Entry 6OQS (electron microscopy, 3.30 A resolution); this record covers chains Y and a of the 22 polymer chains in the assembly.

[Chain Y]
Protein: ATP synthase subunit b
Source organism: Escherichia coli
UniProtKB: D6IFY0 (D6IFY0_ECOLX); residues 1-156 here = UniProt positions 1-156
Chain sequence (156 residues; numbered 1 to 156; the number before each row is that of its first residue):
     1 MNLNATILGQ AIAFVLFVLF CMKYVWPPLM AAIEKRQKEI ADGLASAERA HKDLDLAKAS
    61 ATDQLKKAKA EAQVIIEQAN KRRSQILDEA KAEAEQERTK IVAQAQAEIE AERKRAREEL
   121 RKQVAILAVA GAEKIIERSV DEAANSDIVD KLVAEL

[Chain a]
Protein: ATP synthase subunit a
Source organism: Escherichia coli
UniProtKB: C3SL77 (C3SL77_ECOLX); residue numbers follow UniProt; this construct covers 1-271
Chain sequence (271 residues; row label = number of the first residue in the row):
     1 MASENMTPQD YIGHHLNNLQ LDLRTFSLVD PQNPPATFWT INIDSMFFSV VLGLLFLVLF
    61 RSVAKKATSG VPGKFQTAIE LVIGFVNGSV KDMYHGKSKL IAPLALTIFV WVFLMNLMDL
   121 LPIDLLPYIA EHVLGLPALR VVPSADVNVT LSMALGVFIL ILFYSIKMKG IGGFTKELTL
   181 QPFNHWAFIP VNLILEGVSL LSKPVSLGLR LFGNMYAGEL IFILIAGLLP WWSQWILNVP
   241 WAIFHILIIT LQAFIFMVLT IVYLSMASEE H
Disordered / not traced: 1-3, 270-271

[How chain Y and chain a interact]
Contacting residue pairs - 40 pairs, chain Y then chain a:
  Met1(Y) - Met6(a)  hydrogen bond (backbone-backbone)
  Met1(Y) - Pro8(a)  hydrophobic
  Met1(Y) - Tyr11(a)  hydrophobic
  Ala5(Y) - Trp231(a)
  Thr6(Y) - Ala226(a)
  Thr6(Y) - Gln234(a)
  Ile7(Y) - Tyr128(a)  hydrophobic
  Leu8(Y) - Trp231(a)  hydrophobic
  Gly9(Y) - Trp231(a)
  Gly9(Y) - Gln234(a)
  Gln10(Y) - Tyr11(a)
  Gln10(Y) - Pro122(a)
  Gln10(Y) - Ile123(a)  hydrogen bond (side chain-backbone)
  Gln10(Y) - Asp124(a)  hydrogen bond (side chain-backbone)
  Gln10(Y) - Ala226(a)
  Gln10(Y) - Gln234(a)
  Ile12(Y) - Trp231(a)  hydrophobic
  Ala13(Y) - Trp235(a)  hydrophobic
  Ala13(Y) - Asn238(a)
  Phe14(Y) - Pro122(a)  hydrophobic
  Leu16(Y) - Trp235(a)  hydrophobic
  Phe17(Y) - Leu120(a)  hydrophobic
  Phe17(Y) - Val239(a)  hydrophobic
  Phe17(Y) - Ala242(a)  hydrophobic
  Phe17(Y) - Ile246(a)  hydrophobic
  Phe20(Y) - Ile243(a)  hydrophobic
  Ile33(Y) - Lys74(a)
  Ile33(Y) - Thr77(a)
  Ile33(Y) - Ala78(a)  hydrophobic
  Ile33(Y) - Leu81(a)  hydrophobic
  Glu34(Y) - Lys74(a)
  Arg36(Y) - Leu81(a)
  Gln37(Y) - Pro72(a)  hydrogen bond (side chain-backbone)
  Gln37(Y) - Gly73(a)  hydrogen bond (side chain-backbone)
  Gln37(Y) - Lys74(a)
  Gln37(Y) - Thr77(a)
  Ile40(Y) - Pro72(a)
  Ile40(Y) - Glu80(a)
  Leu44(Y) - Gly70(a)
  Leu44(Y) - Val71(a)  hydrophobic
Interface residues without a listed pair, chain Y (21 interface residues in all): Leu3, Ala41
Interface residues without a listed pair, chain a (29 interface residues in all): Glu4, Leu121, Gly227

[Summary]
Chain Y and chain a form an interface of 21 and 29 residues respectively, with 5 hydrogen bonds. Polar
contacts include Gln10(Y)-Ile123(a), Gln10(Y)-Asp124(a) and Gln37(Y)-Pro72(a).
Chain Y is ATP synthase subunit b and chain a is ATP synthase subunit a, both from Escherichia coli; the
structure, E. coli ATP synthase State 1b, was determined by electron microscopy, deposited together with 6OQR,
6OQT, 6OQU, 6OQV, 6OQW, 6PQV and 3 further entries.
